PDB entry 3JTG | X-ray diffraction, 2.20 A resolution | chains A and B of the 3 polymer chains in the assembly

# Chain A
Name: ETS-related transcription factor Elf-3
From: Mus musculus
Reference sequence: Q3UPW2 (ELF3_MOUSE); residues 269-371 here correspond to UniProt positions 289-391 (UniProt number = residue number + 20)
Sequence (103 residues; numbered 269 to 371; the number before each row is that of its first residue):
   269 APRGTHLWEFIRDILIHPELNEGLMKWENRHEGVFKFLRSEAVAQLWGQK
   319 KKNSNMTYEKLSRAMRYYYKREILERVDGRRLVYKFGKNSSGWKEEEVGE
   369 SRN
Disordered / not traced: 269-271, 367-371
Curated features (UniProtKB/Swiss-Prot):
  - DNA-binding region: Thr-273 to Gly-355 (ETS)
From the paper describing this entry:
  - binding site for the 16-nt DNA strand (chain B): Leu-275, Trp-315, Lys-319, Asn-321, Lys-328, Ala-332, Tyr-335, Tyr-336, Arg-339, Arg-349
  - binding site for the 16-nt DNA strand: Ser-308, Tyr-326, Glu-327, Ser-330, Arg-331, Arg-334, Tyr-335, Tyr-337, Arg-344, Arg-349, Leu-350, Tyr-352
  - contacts within the chain: Arg-339/Asn-357 (hydrogen bond), Trp-295/Trp-361 (hydrophobic contact), Phe-354/Trp-361 (hydrophobic contact), Gly-301/Trp-361 (hydrophobic contact)
  - mutagenesis - R349A: decreased signaling
  - mutagenesis - N357A: unchanged signaling
  - mutagenesis - W361A: abolished signaling
  - mutagenesis - R349A: unchanged expression
  - mutagenesis - N357A: increased expression

# Chain B
Molecule: 16-nt DNA strand
Sequence (16 nucleotides; row label = number of the first residue in the row):
     1 GAGGAGTTTCCTGTTT

# Chain A / chain B interface
Contacting residue pairs (18; chain A residue first):
  His-274(A) / DG6(B)  phosphate contact
  His-274(A) / DT7(B)  phosphate contact
  Leu-275(A) / DT7(B)  hydrogen bond to the phosphate
  Trp-315(A) / DT8(B)  hydrogen bond to the phosphate
  Lys-319(A) / DT7(B)  hydrogen bond to the phosphate
  Lys-319(A) / DT8(B)  salt bridge to the phosphate
  Asn-321(A) / DT8(B)  phosphate contact
  Asn-321(A) / DT9(B)  hydrogen bond to the phosphate
  Met-324(A) / DT8(B)  phosphate contact
  Lys-328(A) / DT9(B)  salt bridge to the phosphate
  Arg-331(A) / DT9(B)  base contact
  Ala-332(A) / DT7(B)  sugar contact
  Ala-332(A) / DT8(B)  base contact
  Tyr-335(A) / DT7(B)  base contact
  Tyr-335(A) / DT8(B)  base contact
  Tyr-336(A) / DT7(B)  hydrogen bond to the phosphate
  Arg-339(A) / DG6(B)  salt bridge to the phosphate
  Arg-349(A) / DT16(B)  hydrogen bond to the base
Other interface residues (no listed pair), chain A (15 interface residues in all): Trp-276, Asn-323
Other interface residues (no listed pair), chain B (6 interface residues in all): DC10

# In short
Chain A and chain B form an interface of 15 and 6 residues respectively; the contacts include 6 hydrogen bonds
and 3 salt bridges. Polar contacts include Arg-349(A)/DT16(B), Leu-275(A)/DT7(B) and Trp-315(A)/DT8(B). From
the paper: a binding site for the 16-nt DNA strand at Ser-308(A), Tyr-326(A) and Glu-327(A) among others;
R349A of chain A reduces signaling; 3 substitutions were tested in all.
Chain A is ETS-related transcription factor Elf-3 (Mus musculus) and chain B is a 16-nt DNA strand; the
structure, Crystal structure of mouse Elf3 C-terminal DNA-binding domain in complex with type II TGF-beta
receptor promoter ..., was determined by X-ray diffraction.
